PDB entry 3MJP | X-ray diffraction, 2.76 A resolution | chains C and D of the 4 polymer chains in the assembly

[Chain C]
Protein: Hemoglobin subunit alpha-A
From: Coturnix japonica
Reference sequence: P24589 (HBA_COTJA); residues 1-141 here correspond to UniProt positions 2-142 (UniProt number = residue number + 1)
Amino-acid sequence (141 residues; each row starts with the number of its first residue):
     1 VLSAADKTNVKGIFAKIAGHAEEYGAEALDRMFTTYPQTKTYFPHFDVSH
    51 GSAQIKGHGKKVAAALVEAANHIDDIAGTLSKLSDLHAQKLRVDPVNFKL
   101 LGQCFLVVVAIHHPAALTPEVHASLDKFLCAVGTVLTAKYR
Swiss-Prot annotation at these positions:
  - binding site (O2): H58
  - binding site (heme b): H87
Bound ions: heme Fe: H87 (together with oxygen molecule)
Residues lining bound ligands: heme / oxygen molecule: M32, Y42, F43, H45, H58, K61, V62, A65, L66, L83, L86, H87, L91, V93, N97, F98, L101, V132, L136

[Chain D]
Protein: Hemoglobin subunit beta
From: Coturnix japonica
Reference sequence: P30893 (HBB_COTJA); numbering as in UniProt (aligned over 1-146)
Amino-acid sequence (146 residues; numbered 1 to 146; the number before each row is that of its first residue):
     1 VHWSAEEKQLITGLWGKVNVAECGAEALARLLIVYPWTQRFFASFGNLSS
    51 PTAILGNPMVRAHGKKVLTSFGDAVKNLDNIKNTFSQLSELHCDKLHVDP
   101 ENFRLLGDILIIVLAAHFTKDFTPECQAAWQKLVRVVAHALARKYH
Residues lining bound ligands: heme (HEM): L31, T38, F41, F42, F45, H63, K66, V67, S70, F71, F85, L88, L91, H92, L96, V98, N102, F103, L106, L141

[How chain C and chain D interact]
Residue-residue contacts (37):
  R31(C) - F122(D)  hydrogen bond (side chain-backbone)
  R31(C) - T123(D)
  R31(C) - P124(D)
  R31(C) - Q127(D)  hydrogen bond
  T34(C) - E125(D)
  T34(C) - A128(D)
  T35(C) - Q127(D)
  T35(C) - A128(D)
  Y36(C) - D108(D)
  Y36(C) - Q131(D)  hydrogen bond
  K99(C) - R104(D)
  L100(C) - R104(D)
  Q103(C) - D108(D)
  Q103(C) - I111(D)
  V107(C) - I111(D)
  V107(C) - I112(D)
  V107(C) - A115(D)
  V107(C) - F122(D)  hydrophobic
  V107(C) - Q127(D)
  A110(C) - I112(D)
  A110(C) - A115(D)  hydrophobic
  A110(C) - A116(D)
  I111(C) - A115(D)  hydrophobic
  I111(C) - T119(D)
  I111(C) - K120(D)
  I111(C) - F122(D)
  P114(C) - A116(D)
  L117(C) - R30(D)  hydrogen bond (backbone-side chain)
  P119(C) - E26(D)
  P119(C) - R30(D)
  P119(C) - I33(D)
  E120(C) - P51(D)
  H122(C) - R30(D)
  H122(C) - V34(D)
  H122(C) - I112(D)
  A123(C) - V34(D)  hydrophobic
  D126(C) - Y35(D)  hydrogen bond
Interface residues without a listed pair, chain C (20 interface residues in all): C104, L106, T118
Interface residues without a listed pair, chain D (23 interface residues in all): L55, I109

[Overview]
The interface between chain C and chain D involves 20 residues on one side and 23 on the other; the contacts
include 5 hydrogen bonds. Polar contacts include R31(C)-F122(D), R31(C)-Q127(D) and Y36(C)-Q131(D). Bound to
chain C: heme / oxygen molecule. Ligands of chain D: heme.
Here chain C is Hemoglobin subunit alpha-A and chain D is Hemoglobin subunit beta, both from Coturnix
japonica. Entry 3MJP (Crystal structure determination of Japanese quail (Coturnix coturnix japonica)
hemoglobin at 2.76 Angstrom resolution) was determined by X-ray diffraction.
